PDB entry 1Z19 | X-ray diffraction, 2.80 A resolution | chains A and B of the 5 polymer chains in the assembly

[Chain A (and B)]
Molecule: Integrase
From: Enterobacteria phage lambda
Notes: fragment: core-binding and catatlytic domains; chain B of this document is another copy of the same molecule, construct and numbering; everything in this record applies to it too
Reference sequence: P03700 (VINT_LAMBD); residue numbers follow UniProt; this construct covers 74-356
Sequence (283 residues; numbered 74 to 356; the number before each row is that of its first residue):
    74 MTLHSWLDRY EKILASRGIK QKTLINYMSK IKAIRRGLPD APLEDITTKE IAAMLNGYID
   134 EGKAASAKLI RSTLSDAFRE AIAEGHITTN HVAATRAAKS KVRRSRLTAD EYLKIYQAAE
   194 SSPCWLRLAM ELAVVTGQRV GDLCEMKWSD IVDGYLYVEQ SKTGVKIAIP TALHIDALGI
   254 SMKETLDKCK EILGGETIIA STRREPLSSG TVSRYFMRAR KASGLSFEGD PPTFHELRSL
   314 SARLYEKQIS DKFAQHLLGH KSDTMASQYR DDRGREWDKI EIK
Not modelled in the structure: 339-348 (chain B: fully traced)
Differences from the reference sequence: modified residue (101, 127, 203, 219, 255, 290, 338, 342); engineered mutation K174 (Glu in P03700)
Modified positions: Mse74, Mse101, Mse127, Mse203, Mse219, Mse255, Mse290, Mse338 (selenomethionine; parent Met); Y342 (O-phosphotyrosine; PTR)
Curated features (UniProtKB/Swiss-Prot):
  - active site: R212, K235, H308, R311, H333, Y342 (O-(3'-phospho-DNA)-tyrosine intermediate)
What the authors report for this chain:
  - catalytic residues: R212, K235, H308, R311, H333, Y342, R346, R348
  - binding site for the 16-nt DNA strand: Y342
  - self-association interface (contacts with another copy of this molecule): W350 to K356
  - conformationally variable residues (order/disorder transition): A339 to R348

[Chain A / chain B interface]
Pairs across the interface - 32 pairs, chain A then chain B:
  R90(A) with R169(B)
  D149(A) with R169(B), salt bridge
  R152(A) with A167(B); R169(B)
  E153(A) with R169(B), salt bridge
  I155(A) with T121(B)
  A156(A) with K122(B); A125(B)
  Y228(A) with K352(B)
  Y230(A) with W350(B), hydrophobic; K352(B)
  V231(A) with W350(B)
  E232(A) with W350(B)
  K239(A) with G347(B), hydrogen bond (side chain-backbone); E349(B); W350(B); D351(B), hydrogen bond (backbone-backbone)
  I240(A) with W350(B); D351(B)
  A241(A) with D351(B), hydrogen bond (backbone-backbone); K352(B); I353(B), hydrogen bond (backbone-backbone)
  P243(A) with I353(B)
  I322(A) with I355(B), hydrophobic; K356(B)
  S323(A) with K356(B), hydrogen bond (side chain-backbone)
  F326(A) with I353(B), hydrophobic; E354(B)
  H329(A) with I353(B)
  L330(A) with I353(B), hydrophobic
  K334(A) with S340(B); D344(B), salt bridge
Interface residues without a listed pair, chain A (26 interface residues in all): E157, G158, T161, I242, L246, S335
Interface residues without a listed pair, chain B (18 interface residues in all): T168, E319

[In short]
26 residues of chain A face 18 of chain B across their interface; the contacts include 5 hydrogen bonds and 3
salt bridges. Polar contacts include D149(A)-R169(B), E153(A)-R169(B) and K334(A)-D344(B). The paper reports
catalytic residues R212(A), K235(A) and H308(A) among others; a binding site for the 16-nt DNA strand at
Y342(A).
Chain A and chain B are both Integrase (Enterobacteria phage lambda); the structure, Crystal structure of a
lambda integrase(75-356) dimer bound to a COC' core site, was determined by X-ray diffraction together with
1Z1B and 1Z1G from the same study.
